9MJ4 - chains D and C of the 16 polymer chains in the assembly; structure by electron microscopy, 3.70 A resolution.

== Chain D ==
Protein: V-type proton ATPase subunit c'
From: Saccharomyces cerevisiae
Reference sequence: P32842 (VATL2_YEAST); numbering as in UniProt (aligned over 1-164)
Amino-acid sequence (164 residues; numbered 1 to 164; the number before each row is that of its first residue):
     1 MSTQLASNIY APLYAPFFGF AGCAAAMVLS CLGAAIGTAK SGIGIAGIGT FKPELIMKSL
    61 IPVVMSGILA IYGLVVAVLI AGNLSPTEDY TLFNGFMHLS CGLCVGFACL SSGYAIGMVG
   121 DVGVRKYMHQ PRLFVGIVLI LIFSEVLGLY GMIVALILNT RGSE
Unresolved in the structure: 1-6
Curated features (UniProtKB/Swiss-Prot):
  - site: E145 (Essential for proton translocation)
  - mutagenesis: E145 (E145D: Partial inactivation; E145L/Q: Inactivation)

== Chain C ==
Protein: V-type proton ATPase subunit c''
From: Saccharomyces cerevisiae
Reference sequence: P23968 (VATO_YEAST); residues 1-213 here = UniProt positions 1-213
Amino-acid sequence (213 residues; each row starts with the number of its first residue):
     1 MNKESKDDDM SLGKFSFSHF LYYLVLIVVI VYGLYKLFTG HGSDINFGKF LLRTSPYMWA
    61 NLGIALCVGL SVVGAAWGIF ITGSSMIGAG VRAPRITTKN LISIIFCEVV AIYGLIIAIV
   121 FSSKLTVATA ENMYSKSNLY TGYSLFWAGI TVGASNLICG IAVGITGATA AISDAADSAL
   181 FVKILVIEIF GSILGLLGLI VGLLMAGKAS EFQ
Unresolved in the structure: 1-15
Curated features (UniProtKB/Swiss-Prot):
  - site: E108 (Essential for proton translocation)
  - mutagenesis: E108 (E108D: Partial inactivation; E108L/Q/V: Inactivation)

== Chain D / chain C interface ==
Residue-residue contacts (55):
  L13(D) with L52(C), hydrophobic; K136(C); L139(C), hydrophobic
  Y14(D) with G48(C); L51(C), hydrophobic; L52(C), hydrophobic; Y143(C)
  F17(D) with L51(C), hydrophobic; Y143(C), hydrophobic; W147(C), hydrogen bond (backbone-side chain)
  F20(D) with Y140(C); S144(C); W147(C); M205(C)
  A21(D) with W147(C), hydrophobic
  C23(D) with M205(C), hydrophobic
  A24(D) with W147(C), hydrophobic; T151(C); M205(C)
  M27(D) with V201(C), hydrophobic
  V28(D) with T151(C); A154(C), hydrophobic; I158(C)
  C31(D) with S155(C); I158(C); L194(C), hydrophobic
  L32(D) with I158(C), hydrophobic
  A34(D) with L194(C), hydrophobic
  A35(D) with I158(C), hydrophobic; A162(C), hydrophobic
  I45(D) with I184(C), hydrophobic; I187(C), hydrophobic
  A46(D) with T169(C); S173(C); I184(C)
  G49(D) with L180(C)
  T50(D) with A176(C)
  P53(D) with L180(C), hydrophobic
  I56(D) with L180(C), hydrophobic
  L60(D) with I187(C), hydrophobic
  V63(D) with I187(C), hydrophobic; F190(C), hydrophobic
  V64(D) with F190(C), hydrophobic
  A70(D) with L194(C), hydrophobic
  L74(D) with L197(C), hydrophobic; V201(C), hydrophobic
  G82(D) with K208(C)
  L84(D) with Y140(C); K208(C)
  S85(D) with Y140(C)
  P86(D) with K136(C); Y140(C); K208(C)
  T87(D) with K136(C)
  E88(D) with K136(C), hydrogen bond (backbone-side chain)
Interface residues without a listed pair, chain D (39 interface residues in all): P16, F18, T38, A39, G42, I71, A77, A81, D89
Interface residues without a listed pair, chain C (34 interface residues in all): F47, W59, Y134, S137, I165, K183, V186, L204

== In short ==
39 residues of chain D face 34 of chain C across their interface, with 2 hydrogen bonds. Polar pairs include
F17(D)-W147(C) and E88(D)-K136(C). From UniProt: one mutagenesis site on chain D; one mutagenesis site on
chain C.
Here chain D is V-type proton ATPase subunit c' and chain C is V-type proton ATPase subunit c'', both from
Saccharomyces cerevisiae. Entry 9MJ4 (Yeast V-ATPase Vo proton channel bound to nanobody 2WVA149) was
determined by electron microscopy (same publication as 9E76 and 9E7L).
